PDB entry 6L4U | electron microscopy, 2.40 A resolution | chains A and F of the 28 polymer chains in the assembly

Chain A:
Name: Photosystem I P700 chlorophyll a apoprotein A1
From: Chaetoceros gracilis
Amino-acid sequence (751 residues; numbered 2 to 752; the number before each row is that of its first residue):
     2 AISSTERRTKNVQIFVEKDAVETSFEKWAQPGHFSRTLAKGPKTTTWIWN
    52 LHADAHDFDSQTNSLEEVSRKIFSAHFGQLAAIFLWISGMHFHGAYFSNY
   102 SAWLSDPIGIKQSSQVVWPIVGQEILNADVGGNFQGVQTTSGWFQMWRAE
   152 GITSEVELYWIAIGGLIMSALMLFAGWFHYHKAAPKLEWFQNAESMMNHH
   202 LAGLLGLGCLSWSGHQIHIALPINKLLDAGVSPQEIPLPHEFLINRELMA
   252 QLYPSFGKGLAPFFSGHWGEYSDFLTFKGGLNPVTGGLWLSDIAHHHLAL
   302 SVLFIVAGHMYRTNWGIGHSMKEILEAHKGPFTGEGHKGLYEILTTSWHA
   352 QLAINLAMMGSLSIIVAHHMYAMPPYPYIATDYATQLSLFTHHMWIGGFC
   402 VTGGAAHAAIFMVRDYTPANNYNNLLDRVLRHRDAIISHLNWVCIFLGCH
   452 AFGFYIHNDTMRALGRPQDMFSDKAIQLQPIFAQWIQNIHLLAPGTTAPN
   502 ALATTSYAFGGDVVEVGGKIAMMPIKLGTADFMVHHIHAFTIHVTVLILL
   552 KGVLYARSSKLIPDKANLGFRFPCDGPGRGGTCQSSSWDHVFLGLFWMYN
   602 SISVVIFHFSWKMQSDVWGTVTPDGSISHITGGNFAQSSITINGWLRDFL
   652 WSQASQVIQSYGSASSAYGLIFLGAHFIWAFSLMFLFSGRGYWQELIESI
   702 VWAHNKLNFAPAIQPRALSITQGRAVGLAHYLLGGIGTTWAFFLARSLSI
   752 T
Not modelled in the structure: 2-10, 752
Bound ions: chlorophyll a Mg (35 sites), coordinated by His53, His57, His77, Gln80, His94, Gln116, Gln124, His180, His182, His200, His201, His216, His219, His296, His297, His298 and 19 more; 4Fe-4S cluster Fe: Cys575, Cys584 (shared with 2 residues of chain B); chlorophyll a isomer Mg near His677 (its only coordinating residue here)
Residues lining bound ligands:
  - Fucoxanthin (A86; (3S,3'S,5R,5'R,6S,6'R,8'R)-3,5'-dihydroxy-8-oxo-6',7'-didehydro-5,5',6,6',7,8-hexahydro-5,6-epoxy-beta,beta-caroten-3'- yl acetate): Ala262, Phe265, Ser266
  - beta-carotene (BCR), molecule 1: Ala83, Leu86, Trp87
  - beta-carotene (BCR), molecule 2: Ile84, Trp87, Ile88, Gly204, Leu205, Leu208, Gly209, Ser212
  - beta-carotene (BCR), molecule 3: Phe85, Ile88, Ile162, Gly165, Gly166, Met169, Leu208, Leu211, Ser212
  - beta-carotene (BCR), molecule 4: Trp119, Pro120, Ile121
  - beta-carotene (BCR), molecule 5: Leu211, Leu261, Phe264, Phe265, Leu299, Val303, Ile306, Val307, His310, Ile318
  - beta-carotene (BCR), molecule 6: Leu341, Ile344, Leu345, Ala351, Ala354, Ile355, Ala409, Phe412
  - beta-carotene (BCR), molecule 7: Ala354, Ala358, Met359, Ser362, Val402, Gly405, Ala406, Ala409, Val547, Leu550, Leu551, Val554
  - beta-carotene (BCR), molecule 8: Trp694, Leu697, Ile698
  - chlorophyll a isomer (CL0): Phe453, Tyr456, Val535, Ile538, Phe541, Thr542, Tyr600, Asn601, Ser604, Val605, Phe608, Ile643, Trp646, Leu647, Leu651, Ala655, Ile659, Phe673, His677, Trp680, Tyr732, Gly736, Thr739, Thr740, Phe743
  - chlorophyll a (CLA), molecule 1: Val13, Gln14, Ile15, Trp190, Asn193, Ser196, His200, Thr314, Asn315, Trp316
  - chlorophyll a (CLA), molecule 2: Ile15, Val17, Lys19, Phe74, Phe78, Leu172, Met173, Phe175, Ala176, Phe179, His180, Ala184, Pro186, Trp190
  - chlorophyll a (CLA), molecule 3: Val22, Glu23, Thr24, Ser25, Phe26, Lys28, Trp29, His34, Lys72, Ser75, Ala76, Gly79, Ala83, Leu174, Gly177, Trp178, Tyr181, His182
  - chlorophyll a (CLA), molecule 4: Trp29, Pro32, Trp48, Ile49, Trp50, Leu52, His53
  - chlorophyll a (CLA), molecule 5: Trp29, His34, Phe35, Leu52, His53, Ala56, His57, Phe59, Gln62, Lys72, Ala76, Gly79, Gln80
  - chlorophyll a (CLA), molecule 6: Thr46, Ile49, Trp50, Ile698, Ile701, Val702, His705, Phe710, Pro712, Ile714, Pro716, Arg717
  - chlorophyll a (CLA), molecule 7: Trp50, Phe678, Ile679, Phe682, Phe686, Leu719, Gln723, Ala726, Val727, Ala730, His731, Leu734
  - chlorophyll a (CLA), molecule 8: His53, Ala54, Asp55, Ala56, His57, Asp58, His350, Leu353, Leu357, Phe400, Cys401, Thr403, Gly404, Ala407, His408, Ile411, Arg415, Phe571, Arg572, Trp589, Val592, Leu596, Leu734
  - chlorophyll a (CLA), molecule 9: His57, Phe59, Ile73, Ala76, His77, Gln80, Leu81, Ile84, Phe85, Ile88, Trp349, His350, Gln352, Leu353, Asn356, Leu357, Met360, His408
  - chlorophyll a (CLA), molecule 10: His57, Gln80, Ala83, Ile84, Trp87, Leu357, Met360, Ile397, Phe400, Cys401
  - chlorophyll a (CLA), molecule 11: Leu66, Ser70, His77, Leu188, Phe191, Gln192, Ala194, Met197, Met198, His201, Leu202, Leu205, Leu206, Met322, Leu326, Tyr342, Leu345, Thr346, Thr347, Ser348, Trp349, Gln352, Ile355, Asn356, Met359, Met360
  - chlorophyll a (CLA), molecule 12: Phe74, His77, Phe78, Leu81, Phe85, Met169, Leu172, Met173, Trp190, Phe191, Asn193, Ser196, Met197, His200, His201, Gly204, Leu205
  - chlorophyll a (CLA), molecule 13: Gly79, Ala82, Ala83, Leu86, Gln116, Val117, Val118, Trp119, Ile121, Val122, Gln124, Leu127, Val138, Ser170, Leu174, Ala668, Leu671, Ile672
  - chlorophyll a (CLA), molecule 14: Leu86, Trp87, Ser89, Gly90, Met91, Phe93, His94, Phe98, Gln116, Val117, Trp119, Leu167
  - chlorophyll a (CLA), molecule 15: Trp87, Met91, His94, Ser115, Gln116, Val138, Gln139, Thr140, Thr141, Ser142, Trp144, Ser389, Leu390, Thr392, His393, Trp396, Ile397, Phe400, Ala668, Tyr669, Leu671, Ile672, Leu674, Gly675, Ala676, His677, Phe678, Trp680, Ala681, Leu684, Leu734, Ile737, Gly738, Thr740, Trp741, Leu745
  - chlorophyll a (CLA), molecule 16: Trp87, Ile88, Ser142, Gly143, Trp144, Met147, Leu206, Met360, Leu363, Ser364, Val367, Met371, Tyr377, Ile380, Leu390, His393, His394, Ile397
  - chlorophyll a (CLA), molecule 17: Ala150, Glu151, Leu205, Leu206, Gly209, Cys210, Trp213, Gln217, Leu289, Ile294, His297, His298, Leu301, Phe305, Leu363, Ile366, Val367, His370, Met371, Pro376, Tyr377
  - chlorophyll a (CLA), molecule 18: Glu151, Gly152, Ile153, Glu158, Trp161, Ile162, Gly165, Ile168, Met169, Gly209, Ser212, Trp213, Gly215, His216, His219, Ile220, Pro240, His241, Leu244
  - chlorophyll a (CLA), molecule 19: Met198, Leu202, Leu206, Leu304, Phe305, Ala308, Met311, Tyr312, Met322, Ile325, Leu326, Met359, Leu427, Val430, Leu551, Val554, Leu555
  - chlorophyll a (CLA), molecule 20: Asn199, His200, Ala203, Gly204, Leu208, Ile306, Gly309, His310, Tyr312, Thr314, Trp316, Ile318
  - chlorophyll a (CLA), molecule 21: Leu211, Ser212, Ser214, Gly215, Ile218, His219, Phe243, Leu244, Arg247, Phe257, Gly260, Leu261, Phe264, Phe265, Tyr272, Phe275, Leu276, Leu299
  - chlorophyll a (CLA), molecule 22: Phe264, Trp269, Gly270, Tyr272, Ser273, Leu276, Thr277, Phe278, His296, Leu299, Ala300, Val303, Asn501
  - chlorophyll a (CLA), molecule 23: Phe264, Phe265, Ser266, Gly267, Trp269
  - chlorophyll a (CLA), molecule 24: Thr277, Phe278, Gly280, Gly281, Leu289, Asp293, Ile294, His296, His297, Ala300, Leu301, Leu304, His370, Met374, Pro376, Thr505, Thr506
  - chlorophyll a (CLA), molecule 25: Phe278, Thr498, Ala499, Pro500, Asn501, Ala502
  - chlorophyll a (CLA), molecule 26: Leu304, Met359, Leu363, Ile366, His369, His370, Tyr372, Ala373, Met374, Thr506, Ser507, Phe510
  - chlorophyll a (CLA), molecule 27: Val307, Ala308, His310, Met311, Arg313, Ile318, Gly319, His320, Glu324
  - chlorophyll a (CLA), molecule 28: Met311, His320, Glu324, Ile325, Ala328, His329
  - chlorophyll a (CLA), molecule 29: Ile325, Leu326, His329, Thr334, His338, Leu341, Leu345, Leu426, Leu427, Val430
  - chlorophyll a (CLA), molecule 30: Ala328, His329, Lys330, Gly331, Pro332, Phe333
  - chlorophyll a (CLA), molecule 31: Phe333, Thr334, Leu426, Arg429, Val430, Arg432, His433, Ala436, Ile437, His440
  - chlorophyll a (CLA), molecule 32: Ile365, Ile366, His369, Met395, Gly399, Val402, Thr403, Ile543, Thr546, Val547, Leu550, Met599, Ser602, Ile603, Val606
  - chlorophyll a (CLA), molecule 33: His369, Tyr372, Phe391, Phe483, Ala484, Trp486, Ile487, Gln488, Phe510, Ile526, Leu528, His536, His539, Ile543, Val606, His609, Phe610, Lys613, Met614
  - chlorophyll a (CLA), molecule 34: Ala436, His440, Trp443
  - chlorophyll a (CLA), molecule 35: Ile437, His440, Leu441, Val444, Ala540, Ile543, His544, Val547, Leu551
  - chlorophyll a (CLA), molecule 36: Ser439, Asn442, Trp443, Ile446
  - chlorophyll a (CLA), molecule 37: Asn442, Cys445, Ile446, Gly449, Cys450, Phe453, Gly454, Ile457, Phe541, Val545, Leu548, Ile549, Leu594, Phe597, Trp598
  - chlorophyll a (CLA), molecule 38: Trp443, Ile446, Phe447, Cys450, His451
  - chlorophyll a (CLA), molecule 39: Trp443, Phe447, Leu448, Gln480, Pro481, Ile482, Phe483, Ala484, Asp532, Phe533, His536, His537, Ala540, His544
  - chlorophyll a (CLA), molecule 40: Cys450, His451, Gly454, Phe455, Ile457, His458, Thr461, Met462, Arg467, Asp470, Phe472, Ile477
  - chlorophyll a (CLA), molecule 41: Phe453, Ile457, Asp460, Phe541, Phe597, Trp598, Tyr600, Asn601, Ile643, Leu647, Trp680, Tyr732
  - chlorophyll a (CLA), molecule 42: Thr461, Ala464, Leu465
  - chlorophyll a (CLA), molecule 43: Trp486, Ile487, Ile490, His491, Ala494, Thr498, Ala499, Thr506, Phe510
  - chlorophyll a (CLA), molecule 44: Leu647, Leu651, Trp652, Trp680
  - chlorophyll a (CLA), molecule 45: Phe678, Ala681, Phe682, Leu684, Met685, Phe688, Ser689, Tyr693, Trp694, Leu697
  - chlorophyll a (CLA), molecule 46: Ile701, Ala704, His705, Leu708, Phe710
  - chlorophyll a (CLA), molecule 47: Trp703, Ala704, Lys707, Leu708
  - chlorophyll a / 1,2-distearoyl-monogalactosyl-diglyceride: Val157, Glu158, Trp161, Leu239, His241, Leu244, Ile245
  - phylloquinone (PQN): Trp50, Met685, Phe686, Ser689, Gly690, Arg691, Trp694, Ile698, Arg717, Ala718, Leu719, Ser720, Gly724
  - 4Fe-4S cluster (SF4): Pro574, Cys575, Gly577, Pro578, Cys584, Ile721, Arg725

Chain F:
Name: Photosystem I reaction center subunit III
From: Chaetoceros gracilis
Amino-acid sequence (185 residues; row label = number of the first residue in the row):
     1 MKRFNILTLLVAVLITLTPNIASAEIGGLTKCSDSPAFAKREKASIKKLE
    51 QRKSTYEAGTPPALALQQQIERTEARFDKYSRSELLCGADGLPHLIADGR
   101 WSHAAEFMLPGFGFIYISGWIGWVGRKYLRAVSTTKNPAESEIIINVPLA
   151 LKIMTTGYIWPISAWEELVSGDLVALDEEVTVSPR
Not modelled in the structure: 1-24
Disulfide bonds: Cys32-Cys87
Bound ions: chlorophyll a Mg near Asp98 (its only coordinating residue here)
Residues lining bound ligands:
  - beta-carotene (BCR), molecule 1: Ala97, Asp98, Gly99, Phe107, Met108, Gly119, Gly122, Trp123, Arg126, Trp160, Ala164
  - beta-carotene (BCR), molecule 2: Pro110, Gly113, Phe114, Ile117, Ile121
  - chlorophyll a (CLA), molecule 1: Tyr80, Tyr116, Ile117
  - chlorophyll a (CLA), molecule 2: Ala97, Phe107, Met108, Gly111, Phe112, Ile115
  - chlorophyll a (CLA), molecule 3: Asp98, Gly99, Arg100, Trp101, Met108
  - chlorophyll a (CLA), molecule 4: Phe107, Pro110, Gly111, Phe114, Ile115, Ser118, Gly119, Ile121, Gly122, Trp160
  - chlorophyll a (CLA), molecule 5: Tyr116, Ile117, Trp120, Ile121, Val124, Met154, Tyr158
  - chlorophyll a (CLA), molecule 6: Trp120, Thr155, Tyr158
  - chlorophyll a (CLA), molecule 7: Ile121, Gly122, Val124, Gly125, Arg126, Tyr128, Leu129, Ile145, Ala150, Met154
  - chlorophyll a (CLA), molecule 8: Gly125, Tyr128, Leu129, Glu142, Ile143, Ile145, Val147, Ala150, Leu151, Met154

How chain A and chain F interact:
Contacting residue pairs - 43 pairs, chain A then chain F:
  Ala30(A) - Ile144(F)
  Pro43(A) - Ala139(F)
  Pro43(A) - Ile143(F)
  Trp48(A) - Ile143(F)  hydrophobic
  Glu125(A) - Gln69(F)
  Glu125(A) - Arg72(F)  salt bridge
  Asn128(A) - Arg52(F)
  Asp130(A) - Arg52(F)  salt bridge
  Asp130(A) - Tyr56(F)  hydrogen bond
  Asn134(A) - Tyr56(F)
  Asn134(A) - Glu57(F)
  Asn134(A) - Thr60(F)
  Asn134(A) - Pro62(F)
  Phe135(A) - Pro62(F)
  Gln136(A) - Arg52(F)
  Gln136(A) - Tyr56(F)
  Gln136(A) - Pro62(F)
  Gln136(A) - Leu66(F)
  Trp703(A) - Val180(F)
  Trp703(A) - Thr181(F)
  Asn706(A) - Ala175(F)
  Asn706(A) - Val180(F)
  Lys707(A) - Leu173(F)
  Lys707(A) - Val174(F)
  Lys707(A) - Ala175(F)  hydrogen bond (side chain-backbone)
  Lys707(A) - Leu176(F)
  Lys707(A) - Asp177(F)  salt bridge
  Leu708(A) - Arg126(F)  hydrogen bond (backbone-side chain)
  Leu708(A) - Leu173(F)
  Asn709(A) - Arg126(F)
  Asn709(A) - Arg130(F)  hydrogen bond (backbone-side chain)
  Asn709(A) - Asp172(F)  hydrogen bond (side chain-backbone)
  Asn709(A) - Leu173(F)
  Asn709(A) - Val174(F)
  Asn709(A) - Ala175(F)
  Phe710(A) - Arg126(F)
  Phe710(A) - Leu129(F)  hydrophobic
  Ala713(A) - Pro138(F)  hydrophobic
  Ala713(A) - Ala139(F)
  Ala713(A) - Glu142(F)  hydrogen bond (backbone-side chain)
  Ile714(A) - Ala139(F)
  Ile714(A) - Glu142(F)  hydrogen bond (backbone-side chain)
  Ile714(A) - Ile143(F)  hydrophobic
Interface residues without a listed pair, chain A (20 interface residues in all): Pro32, Pro120, Pro712
Interface residues without a listed pair, chain F (28 interface residues in all): Pro61, Ala65, Gly171, Val182

Summary:
The interface between chain A and chain F involves 20 residues on one side and 28 on the other, with 7
hydrogen bonds and 3 salt bridges. Polar contacts include Glu125(A)-Arg72(F), Asp130(A)-Arg52(F) and
Lys707(A)-Asp177(F).
Here chain A is Photosystem I P700 chlorophyll a apoprotein A1 and chain F is Photosystem I reaction center
subunit III, both from Chaetoceros gracilis. Entry 6L4U (Structure of the PSI-FCPI supercomplex from diatom)
was determined by electron microscopy (same publication as 6L4T).
